8GUJ - chains A and I of the 12 polymer chains in the assembly; structure by electron microscopy, 2.80 A resolution.

Chain A:
Name: Histone H3.1
Organism: Homo sapiens
Reference sequence: P68431 (H31_HUMAN); residues 0-135 here correspond to UniProt positions 1-136 (UniProt number = residue number + 1)
Sequence (136 residues; numbered 0 to 135; the number before each row is that of its first residue; numbering starts at 0):
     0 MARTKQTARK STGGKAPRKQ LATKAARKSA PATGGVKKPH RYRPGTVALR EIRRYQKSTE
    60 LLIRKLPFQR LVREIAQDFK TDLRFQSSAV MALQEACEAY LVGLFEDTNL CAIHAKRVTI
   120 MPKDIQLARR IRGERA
Unresolved in the structure: 0-36, 135
Swiss-Prot annotation at these positions:
  - modified residue: Arg2 (Asymmetric dimethylarginine), Thr3 (Phosphothreonine), Lys4 (Allysine), Gln5 (5-glutamyl dopamine), Thr6 (Phosphothreonine), Arg8 (Citrulline), Lys9 (N6,N6,N6-trimethyllysine), Ser10 (ADP-ribosylserine), Thr11 (Phosphothreonine), Lys14 (N6-(2-hydroxyisobutyryl)lysine), Arg17 (Asymmetric dimethylarginine), Lys18 (N6-(2-hydroxyisobutyryl)lysine), Lys23 (N6-(2-hydroxyisobutyryl)lysine), Arg26 (Citrulline), Lys27 (N6,N6,N6-trimethyllysine), Ser28 (ADP-ribosylserine), Lys36 (N6,N6,N6-trimethyllysine), Lys37 (N6-methyllysine), Tyr41 (Phosphotyrosine), Lys56 (N6,N6,N6-trimethyllysine) and 8 more in UniProt
  - lipidation: Lys18 (N6-decanoyllysine)

Chain I:
Molecule: 147-nt DNA strand
Sequence (147 nucleotides; each row starts with the number of its first residue):
     1 CTGGAGAATC CCGGTGCCGA GGCCGCTCAA TTGGTCGTAG ACAGCTCTAG CACCGCTTAA
    61 ACGCACGTAC GCGCTGTCCC CCGCGTTTTA ACCGCCAAGG GGATTACTCC CTAGTCTCCA
   121 GGCACGTGTC AGATATATAC ATCCTGT

How chain A and chain I interact:
Residue-residue contacts (25):
  His39(A) with DA7(I), sugar contact
  Arg40(A) with DG83(I), hydrogen bond to the base; DC84(I), hydrogen bond to the sugar
  Tyr41(A) with DG6(I), base contact; DA7(I), sugar contact; DG83(I), sugar contact; DC84(I), hydrogen bond to the phosphate
  Pro43(A) with DC82(I), phosphate contact; DG83(I), sugar contact
  Gly44(A) with DC82(I), phosphate contact; DG83(I), hydrogen bond to the phosphate
  Thr45(A) with DG83(I), phosphate contact
  Val46(A) with DG83(I), hydrogen bond to the phosphate; DC84(I), phosphate contact
  Ala47(A) with DG83(I), hydrogen bond to the phosphate
  Arg49(A) with DA8(I), sugar contact
  Lys56(A) with DC10(I), salt bridge to the phosphate
  Arg63(A) with DA91(I), phosphate contact; DC92(I), salt bridge to the phosphate
  Lys64(A) with DC92(I), hydrogen bond to the phosphate
  Leu65(A) with DA91(I), phosphate contact; DC92(I), hydrogen bond to the phosphate
  Pro66(A) with DA91(I), phosphate contact
  Arg69(A) with DA91(I), salt bridge to the phosphate
  Arg83(A) with DG100(I), hydrogen bond to the sugar
Other interface residues (no listed pair), chain A (18 interface residues in all): Arg42, Asp81
Other interface residues (no listed pair), chain I (13 interface residues in all): DT9, DG99, DG101

In short:
18 residues of chain A face 13 of chain I across their interface; the contacts include 9 hydrogen bonds and 3
salt bridges. Polar pairs include Arg40(A)-DG83(I), Arg40(A)-DC84(I) and Arg83(A)-DG100(I).
Chain A is Histone H3.1 (Homo sapiens) and chain I is a 147-nt DNA strand; the structure, Bre1-nucleosome
complex (Model II), was determined by electron microscopy (same publication as 8GUI and 8GUK).
